Entry 8YB7 (electron microscopy, 4.60 A resolution (low resolution: residue-level contacts below are approximate; hydrogen-bond / salt-bridge calls are withheld)); this record covers chains B and D of the 8 polymer chains in the assembly.

[Chain B]
Molecule: Papain-like protease nsp3
Source organism: Severe acute respiratory syndrome coronavirus 2
Notes: EC 3.4.19.12
UniProtKB: P0DTD1 (R1AB_SARS2); residues 1-1945 here correspond to UniProt positions 819-2763 (UniProt number = residue number + 818)
Chain sequence (1945 residues; numbered 1 to 1945; the number before each row is that of its first residue):
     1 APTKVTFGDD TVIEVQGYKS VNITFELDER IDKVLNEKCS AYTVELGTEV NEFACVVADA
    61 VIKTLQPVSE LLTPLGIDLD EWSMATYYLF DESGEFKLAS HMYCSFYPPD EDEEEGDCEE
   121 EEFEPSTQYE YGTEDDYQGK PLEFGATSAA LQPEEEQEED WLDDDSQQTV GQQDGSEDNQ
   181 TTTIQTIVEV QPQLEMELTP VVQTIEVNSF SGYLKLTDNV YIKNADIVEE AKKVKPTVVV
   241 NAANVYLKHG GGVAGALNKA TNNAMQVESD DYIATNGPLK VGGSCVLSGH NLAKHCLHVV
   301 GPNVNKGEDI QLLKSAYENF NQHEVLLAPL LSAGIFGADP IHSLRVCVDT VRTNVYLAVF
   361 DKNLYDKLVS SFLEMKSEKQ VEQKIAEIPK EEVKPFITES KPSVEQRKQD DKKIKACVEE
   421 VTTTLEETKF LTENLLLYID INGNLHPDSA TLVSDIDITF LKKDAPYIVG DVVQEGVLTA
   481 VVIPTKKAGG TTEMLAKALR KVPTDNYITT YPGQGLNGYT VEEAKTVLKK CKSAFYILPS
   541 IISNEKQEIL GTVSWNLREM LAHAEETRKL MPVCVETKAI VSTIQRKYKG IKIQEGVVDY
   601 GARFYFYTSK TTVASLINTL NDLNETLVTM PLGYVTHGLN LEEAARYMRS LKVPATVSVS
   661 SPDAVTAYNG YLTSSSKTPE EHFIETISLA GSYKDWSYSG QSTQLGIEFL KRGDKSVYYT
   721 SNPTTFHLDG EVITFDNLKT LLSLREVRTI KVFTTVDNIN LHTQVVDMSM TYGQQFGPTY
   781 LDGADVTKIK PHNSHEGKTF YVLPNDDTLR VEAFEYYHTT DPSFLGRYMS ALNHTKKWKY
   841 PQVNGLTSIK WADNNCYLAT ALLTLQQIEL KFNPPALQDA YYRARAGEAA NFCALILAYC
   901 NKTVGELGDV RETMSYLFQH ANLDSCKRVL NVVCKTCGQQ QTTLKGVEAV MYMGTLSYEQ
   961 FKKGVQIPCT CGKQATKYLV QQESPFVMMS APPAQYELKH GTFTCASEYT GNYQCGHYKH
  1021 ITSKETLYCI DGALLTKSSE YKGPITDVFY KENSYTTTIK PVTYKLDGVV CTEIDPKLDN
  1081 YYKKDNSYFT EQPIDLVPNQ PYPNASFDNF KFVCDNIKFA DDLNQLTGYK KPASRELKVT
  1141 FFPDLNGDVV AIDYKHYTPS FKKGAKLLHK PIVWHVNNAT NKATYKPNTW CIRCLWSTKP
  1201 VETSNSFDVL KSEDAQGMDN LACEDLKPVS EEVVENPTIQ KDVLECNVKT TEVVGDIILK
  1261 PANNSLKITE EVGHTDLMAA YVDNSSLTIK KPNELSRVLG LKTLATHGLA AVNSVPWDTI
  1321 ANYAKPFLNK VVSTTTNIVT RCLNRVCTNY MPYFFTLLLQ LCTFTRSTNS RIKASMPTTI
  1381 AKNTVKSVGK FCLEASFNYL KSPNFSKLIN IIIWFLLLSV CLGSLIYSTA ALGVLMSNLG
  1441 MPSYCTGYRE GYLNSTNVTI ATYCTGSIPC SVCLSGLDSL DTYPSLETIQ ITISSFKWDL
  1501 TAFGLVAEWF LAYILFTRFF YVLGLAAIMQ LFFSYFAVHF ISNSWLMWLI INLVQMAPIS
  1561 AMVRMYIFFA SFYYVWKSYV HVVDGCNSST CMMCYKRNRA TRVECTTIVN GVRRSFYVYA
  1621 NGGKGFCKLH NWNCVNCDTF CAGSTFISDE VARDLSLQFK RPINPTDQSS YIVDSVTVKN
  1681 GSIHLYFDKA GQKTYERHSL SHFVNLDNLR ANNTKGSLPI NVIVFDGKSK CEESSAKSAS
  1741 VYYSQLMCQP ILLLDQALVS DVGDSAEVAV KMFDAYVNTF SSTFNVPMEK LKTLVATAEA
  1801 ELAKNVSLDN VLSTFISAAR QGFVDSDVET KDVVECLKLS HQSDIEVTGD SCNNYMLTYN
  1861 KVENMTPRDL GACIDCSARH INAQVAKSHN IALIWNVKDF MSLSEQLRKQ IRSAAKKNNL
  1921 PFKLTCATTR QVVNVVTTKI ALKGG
Disordered / not traced: 1-1402, 1764-1945
Disulfides: Cys1445-Cys1473, Cys1464-Cys1470
UniProt features mapped onto this chain:
  - zinc finger: Cys934 to Cys971 (C4-type)
  - region: His1581 to Cys1594 (ZF1), Cys1627 to Cys1637 (ZF2)
  - active site (For PL-PRO activity): Cys856, His1017, Asp1031
  - binding site (Zn(2+)): Cys934, Cys937, Cys969, Cys971, His1581, Cys1586, Cys1591, Cys1594, Cys1627, His1630, Cys1634, Cys1637
  - site: Gly1945 (Cleavage)
From the paper describing this entry:
  - mutagenesis - V1458A/L1480A: unchanged binding to another copy of this molecule
  - mutagenesis - V1458E/L1480E: decreased binding to another copy of this molecule
  - mutagenesis - D1478A/Y1483A/L1486A/Q1490A, D1478E/Y1483E/L1486E/Q1490E: abolished binding to another copy of this molecule
  - mutagenesis - R1613A/R1614A, R1613E/R1614E: abolished growth in response to viral replication capacity
  - mutagenesis - R1614Q: unchanged growth
  - mutagenesis - R1614K: abolished growth

[Chain D]
Molecule: Non-structural protein 4
Source organism: Severe acute respiratory syndrome coronavirus 2
UniProtKB: P0DTD1 (R1AB_SARS2); residues 1-500 here correspond to UniProt positions 2764-3263 (UniProt number = residue number + 2763)
Chain sequence (500 residues; row label = number of the first residue in the row):
     1 KIVNNWLKQL IKVTLVFLFV AAIFYLITPV HVMSKHTDFS SEIIGYKAID GGVTRDIAST
    61 DTCFANKHAD FDTWFSQRGG SYTNDKACPL IAAVITREVG FVVPGLPGTI LRTTNGDFLH
   121 FLPRVFSAVG NICYTPSKLI EYTDFATSAC VLAAECTIFK DASGKPVPYC YDTNVLEGSV
   181 AYESLRPDTR YVLMDGSIIQ FPNTYLEGSV RVVTTFDSEY CRHGTCERSE AGVCVSTSGR
   241 WVLNNDYYRS LPGVFCGVDA VNLLTNMFTP LIQPIGALDI SASIVAGGIV AIVVTCLAYY
   301 FMRFRRAFGE YSHVVAFNTL LFLMSFTVLC LTPVYSFLPG VYSVIYLYLT FYLTNDVSFL
   361 AHIQWMVMFT PLVPFWITIA YIICISTKHF YWFFSNYLKR RVVFNGVSFS TFEEAALCTF
   421 LLNKEMYLKL RSDVLLPLTQ YNRYLALYNK YKYFSGAMDT TSYREAACCH LAKALNDFSN
   481 SGSDVLYQPP QTSITSAVLQ
Disordered / not traced: 1-30, 402-500
Disulfides: Cys63-Cys88, Cys133-Cys150, Cys156-Cys170, Cys221-Cys226
UniProt features mapped onto this chain:
  - site: Gln500 (Cleavage)
From the paper describing this entry:
  - mutagenesis - R303A/R305A/R306A, R303E/R305E/R306E, K450A/K452A, K450E/K452E: abolished growth in response to viral replication capacity
  - mutagenesis - R306K, K450R: unchanged growth (viral replication activity)
  - mutagenesis - K450A/K452A: decreased stability in response to integrity of pores
  - mutagenesis - R306A, R306E, R306Q: abolished growth

[How chain B and chain D interact]
Pairs across the interface (25; chain B residue first):
  Tyr1452(B) with Arg112(D)
  Leu1453(B) with Arg112(D); Gly116(D)
  Val1458(B) with Phe118(D)
  Gly1476(B) with His31(D)
  Leu1477(B) with His31(D); Asn115(D); Asp117(D)
  Asp1478(B) with Lys67(D); Asp117(D); Phe118(D)
  Tyr1483(B) with Met33(D); Lys86(D)
  Ser1485(B) with Leu90(D)
  Leu1486(B) with Leu106(D)
  Glu1487(B) with Gly51(D); Asp195(D)
  Thr1488(B) with His223(D)
  Gln1490(B) with Ser197(D); Ile198(D); Gly224(D)
  Ile1491(B) with Gly224(D); Thr225(D); Cys226(D)
  Thr1492(B) with Cys226(D)
Other interface residues (no listed pair), chain B (16 interface residues in all): Pro1484, Ile1493
Other interface residues (no listed pair), chain D (26 interface residues in all): Val32, Ile49, Gly52, Ala87, Cys88, Pro89, Gly196
From the paper, about this interface:
  - hot spots on chain B (mutagenesis) - V1458E/L1480E: decreased binding to Non-structural protein 4 (chain D)
  - hot spots on chain B (mutagenesis) - D1478A/Y1483A/L1486A/Q1490A, D1478E/Y1483E/L1486E/Q1490E: abolished binding to Non-structural protein 4 (chain D)

[Summary]
Chain B and chain D form an interface of 16 and 26 residues respectively. From the paper: R303A/R305A/R306A,
R303E/R305E/R306E and K450A/K452A of chain D, among others, abolish growth in response to viral replication
capacity; R306A, R306E and R306Q of chain D abolish growth; 17 substitutions were tested in all.
Here chain B is Papain-like protease nsp3 and chain D is Non-structural protein 4, both from Severe acute
respiratory syndrome coronavirus 2. Entry 8YB7 (SARS-CoV-2 DMV nsp3-4 pore complex (consensus-pore, C3
symmetry)) was determined by electron microscopy together with 8YAX and 8YB5 from the same study.
